3SKG - chain A; structure by X-ray diffraction, 2.88 A resolution.

[Chain A]
Name: Beta-secretase 1
Organism: Homo sapiens
Notes: EC 3.4.23.46
UniProt: P56817 (BACE1_HUMAN); residues -47 to 393 here correspond to UniProt positions 14-454 (UniProt number = residue number + 61)
Chain sequence (455 residues; row label = number of the first residue in the row; numbers below 1 keep their minus sign (Met-61 is residue -61)):
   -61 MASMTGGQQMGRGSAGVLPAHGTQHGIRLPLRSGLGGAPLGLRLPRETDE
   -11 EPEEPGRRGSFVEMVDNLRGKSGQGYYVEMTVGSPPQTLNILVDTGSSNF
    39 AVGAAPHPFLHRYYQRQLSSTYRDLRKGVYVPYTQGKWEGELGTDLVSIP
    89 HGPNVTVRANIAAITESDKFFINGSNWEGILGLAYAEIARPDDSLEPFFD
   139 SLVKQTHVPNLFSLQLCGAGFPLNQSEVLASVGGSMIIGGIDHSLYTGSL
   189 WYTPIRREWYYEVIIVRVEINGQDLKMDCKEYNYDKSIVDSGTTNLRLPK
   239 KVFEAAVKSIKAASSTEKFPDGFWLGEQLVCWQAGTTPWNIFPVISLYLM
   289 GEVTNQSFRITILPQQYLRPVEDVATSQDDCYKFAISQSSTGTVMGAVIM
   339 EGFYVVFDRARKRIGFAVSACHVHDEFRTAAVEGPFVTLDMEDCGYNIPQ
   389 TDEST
Unresolved in the structure: -61 to -2, 385-393
Differences from the reference sequence: expression tag (-61 to -48)
Disulfides: Cys155-Cys359, Cys217-Cys382, Cys269-Cys319
Residues lining bound ligands: PB8 ((2S)-2-[(3R)-3-(acetylamino)-3-(2-methylpropyl)-2-oxopyrrolidin-1-yl]-N-{(1R,2S)-3-(3,5-difluorophenyl)-1-hydroxy-1-[(3R)-1,2,3,4-tetrahydroisoquinolin-3-yl]propan-2-yl}-4-phenylbutanamide): Ser10, Gly11, Gln12, Gly13, Leu30, Asp32, Gly34, Ser35, Tyr71, Thr72, Gln73, Gly74, Lys107, Phe108, Ile110, Trp115, Ile118, Tyr198, Lys224, Ile226, Asp228, Gly230, Thr231, Thr232, Arg235
Swiss-Prot annotation at these positions:
  - active site: Asp32, Asp228
  - modified residue (N6-acetyllysine): Lys65, Lys214, Lys218, Lys224, Lys238, Lys239, Lys246
  - glycosylation (N-linked (GlcNAc...) asparagine): Asn92, Asn111, Asn162, Asn293

[In short]
Bound to chain A: compound PB8. From UniProt: active-site residues Asp32 and Asp228.
Chain A is Beta-secretase 1 (Homo sapiens); the structure, Crystal structure of beta-site app-cleaving enzyme
1 (BACE-WT) complex with
(2S)-2-((3R)-3-acetamido-3-isobutyl-2-oxo-1-pyrrolidinyl)-N-((1S,2R)-1-(3,5-difluorobenzyl)-2-hydroxy-2-(1,2,3,4-tetrahydro-3-isoquinolinyl)ethyl)-4-phenylbutanamide,
was determined by X-ray diffraction (same publication as 3SKF).
